Entry 1MG3 (X-ray diffraction, 2.40 A resolution); this record covers chains A and C of the 8 polymer chains in the assembly.

Chain A:
Name: Methylamine dehydrogenase, heavy chain
Organism: Paracoccus denitrificans
Notes: EC 1.4.99.3
Reference sequence: P29894 (DHMH_PARDE); residues -3 to 386 here correspond to UniProt positions 28-417 (UniProt number = residue number + 31)
Chain sequence (390 residues; row label = number of the first residue in the row; numbers below 1 keep their minus sign (Ala-3 is residue -3)):
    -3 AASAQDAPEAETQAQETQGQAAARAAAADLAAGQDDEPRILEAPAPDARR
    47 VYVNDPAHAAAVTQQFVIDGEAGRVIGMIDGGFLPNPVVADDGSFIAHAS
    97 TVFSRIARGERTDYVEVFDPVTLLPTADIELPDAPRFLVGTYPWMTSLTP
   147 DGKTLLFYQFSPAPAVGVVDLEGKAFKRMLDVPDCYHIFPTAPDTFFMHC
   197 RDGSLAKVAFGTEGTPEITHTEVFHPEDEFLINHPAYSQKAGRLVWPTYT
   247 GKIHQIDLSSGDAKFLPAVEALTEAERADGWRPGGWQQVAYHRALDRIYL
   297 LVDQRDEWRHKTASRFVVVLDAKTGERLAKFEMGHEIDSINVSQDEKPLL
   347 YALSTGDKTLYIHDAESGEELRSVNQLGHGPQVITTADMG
Unresolved in the structure: -3 to 4
Cystine bridges: Cys181-Cys196
Differences from the reference sequence: engineered mutation Ala55 (Phe86 in P29894)

Chain C:
Name: Amicyanin
Organism: Paracoccus denitrificans
Reference sequence: P22364 (AMCY_PARDE); residues 1-105 here correspond to UniProt positions 27-131 (UniProt number = residue number + 26)
Chain sequence (105 residues; row label = number of the first residue in the row):
     1 DKATIPSESPFAAAEVADGAIVVDIAKMKYETPELHVKVGDTVTWINREA
    51 MPHNVHFVAGVLGEAALKGPMMKKEQAYSLTFTEAGTYDYHCTPHPFMRG
   101 KVVVE
Bound ions: Cu ion: His53, Cys92, His95, Met98
Swiss-Prot annotation at these positions:
  - binding site (Cu cation): His53, Cys92, His95, Met98

Chain A / chain C interface:
Pairs across the interface - 9 pairs, chain A then chain C:
  Phe156(A) - Pro94(C)
  Phe156(A) - Pro96(C)
  Pro158(A) - Val58(C)  hydrophobic
  Pro158(A) - His91(C)  hydrogen bond (backbone-side chain)
  Pro160(A) - Pro96(C)
  Asp180(A) - Pro96(C)
  Asp180(A) - Phe97(C)
  Asp180(A) - Arg99(C)  salt bridge
  Arg197(A) - Phe97(C)

Summary:
The interface between chain A and chain C involves 5 residues on one side and 6 on the other, with 1 hydrogen
bond and 1 salt bridge. Polar pairs include Asp180(A)-Arg99(C) and Pro158(A)-His91(C). UniProt lists 4 Cu
cation-binding residues on chain C.
Chain A is Methylamine dehydrogenase, heavy chain and chain C is Amicyanin, both from Paracoccus
denitrificans; the structure, Mutation of alpha PHE55 of methylamine dehydrogenase alters the reorganization
energy and electronic coupling for its ..., was determined by X-ray diffraction together with 1MG2 from the
same study.
